PDB entry 4JZB | X-ray diffraction, 1.90 A resolution | chains A and B

# Chain A (and B)
Protein: Farnesyl pyrophosphate synthase
Organism: Leishmania major
Notes: EC 2.5.1.1, 2.5.1.10; chain B of this document is another copy of the same molecule, construct and numbering; everything in this record applies to it too
UniProtKB: Q4QBL1 (Q4QBL1_LEIMA); residue numbers follow UniProt; this construct covers 2-362
Chain sequence (362 residues; numbered 1 to 362; the number before each row is that of its first residue):
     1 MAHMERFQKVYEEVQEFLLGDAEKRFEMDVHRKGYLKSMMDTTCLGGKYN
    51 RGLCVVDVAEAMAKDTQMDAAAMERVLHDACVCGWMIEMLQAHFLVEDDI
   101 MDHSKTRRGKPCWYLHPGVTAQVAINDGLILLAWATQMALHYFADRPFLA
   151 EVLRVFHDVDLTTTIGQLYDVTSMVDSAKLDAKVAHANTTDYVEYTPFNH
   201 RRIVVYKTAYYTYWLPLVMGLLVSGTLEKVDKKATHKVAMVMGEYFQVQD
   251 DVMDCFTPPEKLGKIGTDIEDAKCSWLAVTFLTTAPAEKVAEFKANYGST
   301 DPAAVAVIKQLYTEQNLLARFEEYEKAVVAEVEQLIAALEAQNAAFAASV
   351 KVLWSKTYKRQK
Differences from the reference sequence: expression tag (1)
Modified / non-standard residues: M1 (n-formylmethionine; FME)
Bound ions: Ca2+ site 1: D98, D102 (together with P2H); Ca2+ site 2: D250 (together with P2H); Na+ near E270 (its only coordinating residue here)
Small-molecule neighbours:
  - 3-methylbut-3-enyl trihydrogen diphosphate (IPE): G47, K48, Y49, R51, Q91, L95, R107, R108, T208, Y211, T212, F246, Q247, D250, K264, R360, K362
  - P2H (1-(2-hydroxy-2,2-diphosphonoethyl)-3-phenylpyridinium): F94, L95, D98, M101, D102, R107, T163, Q167, D170, K207, T208, Y211, Q247, D250, K264, D268

# Interface between chain A and chain B
Contacting residue pairs - 115 pairs, chain A then chain B:
  R25(A) - D158(B)  salt bridge
  R25(A) - Y206(B)  hydrogen bond (backbone-side chain)
  F26(A) - L161(B)  hydrophobic
  F26(A) - T162(B)
  F26(A) - I165(B)  hydrophobic
  F26(A) - Y169(B)  hydrogen bond (backbone-side chain)
  F26(A) - Y206(B)
  E27(A) - Y169(B)
  E27(A) - F198(B)
  E27(A) - R201(B)  salt bridge
  E27(A) - R202(B)  hydrogen bond (backbone-side chain)
  E27(A) - Y206(B)  hydrogen bond
  M28(A) - I165(B)  hydrophobic
  M28(A) - Y169(B)  hydrogen bond (backbone-side chain)
  D29(A) - R202(B)  salt bridge
  H31(A) - S177(B)
  H31(A) - A178(B)
  R32(A) - Y169(B)
  R32(A) - T172(B)  hydrogen bond
  R32(A) - S177(B)
  R32(A) - L180(B)
  R32(A) - R202(B)
  Y35(A) - L168(B)  hydrophobic
  Y35(A) - L180(B)  hydrophobic
  L36(A) - L168(B)  hydrophobic
  H93(A) - L129(B)
  E97(A) - I125(B)
  I100(A) - I125(B)  hydrophobic
  M101(A) - Q122(B)  hydrogen bond (backbone-side chain)
  M101(A) - N126(B)
  H103(A) - Q122(B)  hydrogen bond
  W113(A) - A182(B)  hydrophobic
  H116(A) - A182(B)
  P117(A) - A182(B)
  P117(A) - K183(B)
  P117(A) - A185(B)
  G118(A) - D181(B)
  G118(A) - A182(B)  hydrogen bond (backbone-backbone)
  G118(A) - V184(B)
  G118(A) - A185(B)
  V119(A) - A182(B)  hydrophobic
  Q122(A) - M101(B)
  Q122(A) - H103(B)  hydrogen bond
  V123(A) - V171(B)  hydrophobic
  I125(A) - E97(B)
  I125(A) - I100(B)  hydrophobic
  I125(A) - I125(B)  hydrophobic
  N126(A) - M101(B)
  N126(A) - T164(B)  hydrogen bond (side chain-backbone)
  N126(A) - Q167(B)
  N126(A) - L168(B)
  L129(A) - H93(B)
  L129(A) - L129(B)  hydrophobic
  L129(A) - T164(B)
  I130(A) - T164(B)
  L132(A) - L132(B)  hydrophobic
  A133(A) - L161(B)  hydrophobic
  W134(A) - L161(B)
  T136(A) - H157(B)
  Q137(A) - H157(B)
  Q137(A) - D158(B)  hydrogen bond
  Q137(A) - L161(B)
  L140(A) - R154(B)  hydrogen bond (backbone-side chain)
  A144(A) - R154(B)
  R154(A) - L140(B)  hydrogen bond (side chain-backbone)
  R154(A) - A144(B)
  H157(A) - T136(B)
  H157(A) - Q137(B)
  H157(A) - H157(B)
  D158(A) - R25(B)  salt bridge
  D158(A) - Q137(B)  hydrogen bond
  D160(A) - A133(B)
  L161(A) - F26(B)  hydrophobic
  L161(A) - A133(B)  hydrophobic
  L161(A) - W134(B)
  L161(A) - Q137(B)
  T162(A) - F26(B)
  T164(A) - N126(B)  hydrogen bond (backbone-side chain)
  T164(A) - L129(B)
  T164(A) - I130(B)
  I165(A) - F26(B)  hydrophobic
  I165(A) - M28(B)  hydrophobic
  Q167(A) - N126(B)
  L168(A) - Y35(B)  hydrophobic
  L168(A) - L36(B)  hydrophobic
  L168(A) - N126(B)
  Y169(A) - F26(B)  hydrogen bond (side chain-backbone)
  Y169(A) - E27(B)
  Y169(A) - M28(B)  hydrogen bond (side chain-backbone)
  Y169(A) - R32(B)
  V171(A) - V123(B)  hydrophobic
  T172(A) - R32(B)  hydrogen bond
  S177(A) - H31(B)
  S177(A) - R32(B)
  A178(A) - H31(B)
  L180(A) - R32(B)
  L180(A) - Y35(B)  hydrophobic
  D181(A) - G118(B)
  A182(A) - W113(B)  hydrophobic
  A182(A) - H116(B)
  A182(A) - P117(B)
  A182(A) - G118(B)  hydrogen bond (backbone-backbone)
  A182(A) - V119(B)  hydrophobic
  K183(A) - P117(B)
  V184(A) - G118(B)
  A185(A) - P117(B)
  A185(A) - G118(B)
  F198(A) - E27(B)
  R201(A) - E27(B)  salt bridge
  R202(A) - E27(B)  hydrogen bond (side chain-backbone)
  R202(A) - D29(B)  salt bridge
  R202(A) - R32(B)
  Y206(A) - R25(B)  hydrogen bond (side chain-backbone)
  Y206(A) - F26(B)
  Y206(A) - E27(B)  hydrogen bond
Interface residues without a listed pair, chain A (62 interface residues in all): S38, D127, L149, L153, S173
Interface residues without a listed pair, chain B (62 interface residues in all): S38, D127, L149, L153, D160, S173

# Summary
Chain A and chain B each contribute 62 residues to their interface, with 23 hydrogen bonds and 6 salt bridges.
Among the polar pairs are R25(A)-D158(B), E27(A)-R201(B) and D29(A)-R202(B). Ligands of chain A:
3-methylbut-3-enyl trihydrogen diphosphate and compound P2H.
Both chains are Farnesyl pyrophosphate synthase (Leishmania major). Entry 4JZB (Crystal Structure of
Leshmaniasis major Farnesyl diphosphate synthase in complex with
1-(2-HYDROXY-2,2-DIPHOSPHONOETHYL)-3-PHENYLPYRIDINIUM, IPP and Ca2+) was determined by X-ray diffraction,
deposited together with 4K10 and 4JZX.
